5XCY - chain A; structure by X-ray diffraction, 1.20 A resolution.

== Chain A ==
Name: Glucanase
Source organism: Phanerochaete chrysosporium
Notes: EC 3.2.1.-
UniProt: H3K419 (H3K419_PHACH); residues 82-439 here = UniProt positions 82-439
Sequence (358 residues; numbered 82 to 439; the number before each row is that of its first residue):
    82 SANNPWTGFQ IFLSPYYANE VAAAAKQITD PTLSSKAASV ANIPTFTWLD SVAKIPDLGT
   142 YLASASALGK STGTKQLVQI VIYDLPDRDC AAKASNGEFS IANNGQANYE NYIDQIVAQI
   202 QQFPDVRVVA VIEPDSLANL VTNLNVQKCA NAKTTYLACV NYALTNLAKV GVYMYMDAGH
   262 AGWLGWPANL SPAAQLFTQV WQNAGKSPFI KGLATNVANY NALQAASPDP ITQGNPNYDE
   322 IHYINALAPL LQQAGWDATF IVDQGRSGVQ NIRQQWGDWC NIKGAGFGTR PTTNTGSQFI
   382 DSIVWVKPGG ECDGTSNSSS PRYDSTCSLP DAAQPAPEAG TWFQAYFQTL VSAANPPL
Disulfide bonds: C171-C230, C361-C408
What the authors report for this chain:
  - mutagenesis - W267C: decreased catalytic activity on crystalline cellulose III (citing earlier work)
  - mutagenesis - M257I (Tm change 1.2 degC), C393S (Tm change 10 degC): increased stability (citing earlier work)

== In short ==
From the paper: M257I and C393S increase stability; W267C reduces catalytic activity on crystalline cellulose
III.
Chain A is Glucanase (Phanerochaete chrysosporium); the structure, Structure of the cellobiohydrolase Cel6A
from Phanerochaete chrysosporium at 1.2 angstrom, was determined by X-ray diffraction (same publication as
5XCZ).
